1Z7Z - chains 1 and I of the 6 polymer chains in the assembly; structure by electron microscopy, 8.00 A resolution (low resolution: residue-level contacts below are approximate; hydrogen-bond / salt-bridge calls are withheld).

== Chain 1 ==
Name: human coxsackievirus A21
Source organism: Human coxsackievirus A21
Notes: fragment: Viral Protein 1 residues 1073-1286
Amino-acid sequence (286 residues; row label = number of the first residue in the row):
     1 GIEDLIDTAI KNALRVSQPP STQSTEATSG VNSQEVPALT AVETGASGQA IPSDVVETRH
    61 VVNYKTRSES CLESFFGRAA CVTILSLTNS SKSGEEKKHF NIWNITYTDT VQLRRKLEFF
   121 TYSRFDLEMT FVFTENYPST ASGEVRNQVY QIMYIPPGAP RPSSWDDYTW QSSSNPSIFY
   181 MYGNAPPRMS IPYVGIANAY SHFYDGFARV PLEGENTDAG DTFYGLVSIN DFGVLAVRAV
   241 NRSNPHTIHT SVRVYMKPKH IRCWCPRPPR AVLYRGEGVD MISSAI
Not modelled in the structure: 1-72

== Chain I ==
Name: Intercellular adhesion molecule-1
Source organism: Homo sapiens
Notes: fragment: icam-1 extracellular domain 1-5
Reference sequence: P05362 (ICA1_HUMAN); residues 1-450 here correspond to UniProt positions 28-477 (UniProt number = residue number + 27)
Amino-acid sequence (450 residues; each row starts with the number of its first residue):
     1 QTSVSPSKVI LPRGGSVLVT CSTSCDQPML LGIETPLPKK ELLLPGNNRK VYELSNVQED
    61 SQPMCYSNCP DGQSTAKTFL TVYWTPERVE LAPLPSWQPV GKNLTLRCQV EGGAPRANLT
   121 VVLLRGEKEL KREPAVGEPA EVTTTVLVRR DHHGANFSCR TELDLRPQGL ELFENTSAPY
   181 QLQTFVLPAT PPQLVSPRVL EVDTQGTVVC SLDGLFPVSE AQVHLALGDQ RLNPTVTYGN
   241 DSFSAKASVS VTAEDEGTQR LTCAVILGNQ SQETLQTVTI YSFPAPNVIL TKPEVSEGTE
   301 VTVKCEAHPR AKVTLNGVPA QPLGPRAQLL LKATPEDNGR SFSCSATLEV AGQLIHKNQT
   361 RELRVLYGPR LDERDCPGNW TWPENSQQTP MCQAWGNPLP ELKCLKDGTF PLPIGESVTV
   421 TRDLEGTYLC RARSTQGEVT REVTVNVLSP
Not modelled in the structure: 308-323
Construct notes: engineered mutation Met29 (Lys56 in P05362)
Modified positions: Asn118 (glycosylation site)
Curated features (UniProtKB/Swiss-Prot):
  - motif: Arg125 to Glu127 (Cell attachment site)
  - glycosylation (N-linked (GlcNAc...) asparagine): Asn103, Asn118 (complex), Asn156, Asn175, Asn240, Asn269, Asn358, Asn379
Disulfides: Cys21-Cys65, Cys25-Cys69, Cys108-Cys159, Cys210-Cys263, Cys305-Cys344, Cys376-Cys392, Cys404-Cys430
Covalent attachments: N-acetylglucosamine (NAG) linked to Asn103, Asn156, Asn175, Asn240, Asn269, Asn358
Small-molecule neighbours:
  - N-acetylglucosamine (NAG; 2-acetamido-2-deoxy-beta-D-glucopyranose), molecule 1: Tyr83, Trp84, Thr85
  - N-acetylglucosamine (NAG), molecule 2: Ala117, Asn118, Asp164, Pro167, Gln168

== Chain 1 / chain I interface ==
Pairs across the interface - 22 pairs, chain 1 then chain I:
  Ile102(1) with Asp26(I)
  Asn104(1) with Gln27(I)
  Pro157(1) with Asp71(I)
  Gly158(1) with Asp71(I)
  Ala159(1) with Asp71(I)
  Arg161(1) with Asp26(I); Gln27(I); Asp71(I)
  Arg209(1) with Tyr66(I)
  Asn216(1) with Leu37(I); Lys39(I)
  Asp218(1) with Lys39(I)
  Thr222(1) with Leu30(I); Asn47(I); Lys50(I)
  Phe223(1) with Leu30(I)
  Ser228(1) with Met29(I)
  Asp231(1) with Gln27(I); Pro70(I)
  Gly233(1) with Gln27(I)
  Val234(1) with Asp26(I); Gln27(I)
Interface residues without a listed pair, chain 1 (17 interface residues in all): Glu215, Asp221
Interface residues without a listed pair, chain I (13 interface residues in all): Thr35, Glu41

== Overview ==
17 residues of chain 1 face 13 of chain I across their interface. Chain I binds N-acetylglucosamine.
Covalently linked N-acetylglucosamine: at Asn103(I), Asn156(I), Asn175(I), Asn240(I), Asn269(I) and Asn358(I).
Chain 1 is human coxsackievirus A21 (Human coxsackievirus A21) and chain I is Intercellular adhesion
molecule-1 (Homo sapiens); the structure, Cryo-em structure of human coxsackievirus A21 complexed with five
domain icam-1kilifi, was determined by electron microscopy, deposited together with 1Z7S.
